3GFX - chains A and B; structure by X-ray diffraction, 2.40 A resolution.

# Chain A (and B)
Protein: Klebsiella pneumoniae BlrP1
Organism: Klebsiella pneumoniae subsp. pneumoniae MGH 78578
Notes: chain B of this document is another copy of the same molecule, construct and numbering; everything in this record applies to it too
UniProt: A6T8V8 (A6T8V8_KLEP7); residues 1-405 here = UniProt positions 1-405
Sequence (413 residues; each row starts with the number of its first residue; numbers below 1 keep their minus sign (Ile-7 is residue -7)):
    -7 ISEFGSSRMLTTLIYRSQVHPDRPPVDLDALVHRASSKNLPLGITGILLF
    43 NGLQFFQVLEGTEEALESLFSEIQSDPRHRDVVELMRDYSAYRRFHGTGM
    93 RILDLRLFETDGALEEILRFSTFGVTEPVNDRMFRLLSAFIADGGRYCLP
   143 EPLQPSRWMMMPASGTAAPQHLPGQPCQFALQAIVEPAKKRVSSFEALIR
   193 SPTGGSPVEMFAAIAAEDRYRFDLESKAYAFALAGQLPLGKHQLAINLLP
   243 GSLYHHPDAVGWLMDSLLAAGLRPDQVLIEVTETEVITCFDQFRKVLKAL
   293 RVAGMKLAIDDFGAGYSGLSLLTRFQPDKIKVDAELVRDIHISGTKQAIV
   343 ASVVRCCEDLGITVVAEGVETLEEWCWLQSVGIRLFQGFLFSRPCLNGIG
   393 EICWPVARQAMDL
Unresolved in the structure: -7 to 0, 115-119, 156-157, 400-405 (chain B: -7 to 0, 154-159, 401-405)
Construct notes: expression tag (-7 to 0)
Ion coordination: Ca2+: Glu188, Asn239, Glu272, Asp302 (together with c-di-GMP)
Residues lining bound ligands:
  - c-di-GMP (C2E; 9,9'-[(2R,3R,3aS,5S,7aR,9R,10R,10aS,12S,14aR)-3,5,10,12-tetrahydroxy-5,12-dioxidooctahydro-2H,7H-difuro[3,2-d:3',2'-j][1,3,7,9,2,8]tetraoxadiphosphacyclododecine-2,9-diyl]bis(2-amino-1,9-dihydro-6H-purin-6-one)): Phe171, Gln174, Glu188, Ala189, Leu190, Ile191, Arg192, Pro199, Phe203, Asp215, Lys219, Asn239, Leu241, Glu272, Asp302, Asp303, Glu359, Gly360, Val361, Glu362, Gly380, Phe381, Pro386
  - FMN (flavin mononucleotide): Tyr7, Leu23, Arg26, Ala27, Lys30, Asn31, Leu40, Phe47, Gln49, Leu51, Leu61, Glu64, Ile65, Asp68, Arg70, His71, Met92

# How chain A and chain B interact
Pairs across the interface - 99 pairs, chain A then chain B:
  Met1(A) - Lys290(B)
  Met1(A) - Val294(B)  hydrophobic
  Asp80(A) - Arg293(B)  salt bridge
  Tyr81(A) - Lys290(B)
  Tyr81(A) - Arg293(B)
  Tyr81(A) - Val294(B)  hydrophobic
  Ala83(A) - Arg293(B)
  Ala83(A) - Val294(B)
  Ala83(A) - Gly296(B)
  Asn122(A) - Lys298(B)  hydrogen bond (backbone-side chain)
  Arg124(A) - Gln318(B)  hydrogen bond
  Arg124(A) - Leu352(B)  hydrogen bond (side chain-backbone)
  Arg124(A) - Gly353(B)
  Arg127(A) - Asp320(B)  hydrogen bond (side chain-backbone)
  Arg127(A) - Gly353(B)  hydrogen bond (side chain-backbone)
  Arg127(A) - Thr355(B)  hydrogen bond
  Leu128(A) - Asp351(B)
  Leu128(A) - Leu352(B)
  Leu128(A) - Gly353(B)
  Arg138(A) - Arg347(B)
  Arg138(A) - Glu350(B)  salt bridge
  Arg138(A) - Asp351(B)  salt bridge
  Tyr139(A) - Asp351(B)  hydrogen bond
  Lys233(A) - Val117(B)
  Lys233(A) - Thr118(B)
  Gln235(A) - Asn122(B)
  Arg265(A) - Val117(B)
  Asp267(A) - Gly116(B)
  Asp267(A) - Val117(B)  hydrogen bond (side chain-backbone)
  Ile279(A) - Tyr308(B)  hydrophobic
  Lys290(A) - Met1(B)  hydrogen bond
  Lys290(A) - Tyr81(B)
  Arg293(A) - Asp80(B)  salt bridge
  Arg293(A) - Tyr81(B)
  Arg293(A) - Ser82(B)
  Arg293(A) - Ala83(B)
  Val294(A) - Met1(B)  hydrophobic
  Val294(A) - Tyr81(B)  hydrophobic
  Val294(A) - Ala83(B)
  Ala295(A) - Ala83(B)
  Gly296(A) - Ala83(B)
  Lys298(A) - Asn122(B)
  Gly305(A) - Ser312(B)  hydrogen bond (backbone-side chain)
  Gly307(A) - Ile279(B)
  Tyr308(A) - Glu275(B)
  Tyr308(A) - Phe282(B)  hydrophobic
  Tyr308(A) - Ser309(B)
  Tyr308(A) - Gly310(B)  hydrogen bond (backbone-backbone)
  Tyr308(A) - Ser312(B)
  Tyr308(A) - Leu313(B)
  Tyr308(A) - Arg316(B)  hydrogen bond
  Ser309(A) - Tyr308(B)
  Ser309(A) - Ser309(B)
  Gly310(A) - Ser309(B)
  Leu311(A) - Phe304(B)  hydrophobic
  Leu311(A) - Ser309(B)  hydrogen bond (backbone-backbone)
  Leu311(A) - Gly310(B)
  Leu311(A) - Leu311(B)  hydrophobic
  Leu311(A) - Ile341(B)  hydrophobic
  Leu311(A) - Val345(B)  hydrophobic
  Ser312(A) - Gly305(B)
  Ser312(A) - Gly307(B)  hydrogen bond (side chain-backbone)
  Ser312(A) - Ser309(B)  hydrogen bond (backbone-backbone)
  Leu314(A) - Thr337(B)
  Thr315(A) - Leu328(B)
  Thr315(A) - Ile341(B)
  Gln318(A) - Arg124(B)
  Gln318(A) - Thr337(B)
  Asp320(A) - Arg127(B)  hydrogen bond (backbone-side chain)
  Leu328(A) - Thr315(B)
  Thr337(A) - Leu314(B)
  Thr337(A) - Thr315(B)
  Thr337(A) - Gln318(B)
  Thr337(A) - Leu352(B)
  Ala340(A) - Cys348(B)
  Ala340(A) - Asp351(B)
  Ala340(A) - Leu352(B)  hydrophobic
  Ile341(A) - Leu311(B)
  Ile341(A) - Thr315(B)
  Ser344(A) - Ser344(B)  hydrogen bond (side chain-backbone)
  Ser344(A) - Cys348(B)  hydrogen bond (side chain-backbone)
  Arg347(A) - Arg138(B)
  Cys348(A) - Ala340(B)
  Cys348(A) - Ile341(B)  hydrophobic
  Cys348(A) - Ser344(B)
  Glu350(A) - Arg138(B)  salt bridge
  Asp351(A) - Leu128(B)
  Asp351(A) - Arg138(B)  salt bridge
  Asp351(A) - Tyr139(B)  hydrogen bond
  Asp351(A) - Ala340(B)
  Leu352(A) - Arg124(B)  hydrogen bond (backbone-side chain)
  Leu352(A) - Leu128(B)
  Leu352(A) - Gly336(B)
  Leu352(A) - Thr337(B)
  Leu352(A) - Ala340(B)  hydrophobic
  Gly353(A) - Arg124(B)
  Gly353(A) - Arg127(B)  hydrogen bond (backbone-side chain)
  Gly353(A) - Leu128(B)
  Thr355(A) - Arg127(B)  hydrogen bond
Also at the interface, not in a pair above, chain A (54 interface residues in all): Ser82, Ala131, Ser185, His234, Gln268, Pro319, Gly336, Lys338, Val345, Ile354
Also at the interface, not in a pair above, chain B (55 interface residues in all): Glu119, Ala131, Gln235, Ala295, Ile354

# In short
The interface between chain A and chain B involves 54 residues on one side and 55 on the other, with 22
hydrogen bonds and 6 salt bridges. Polar contacts include Asp80(A)-Arg293(B), Arg138(A)-Glu350(B) and
Arg138(A)-Asp351(B). Ligands of chain A: flavin mononucleotide and c-di-GMP.
Both chains are Klebsiella pneumoniae BlrP1 (Klebsiella pneumoniae subsp. pneumoniae MGH 78578). Entry 3GFX
(Klebsiella pneumoniae BlrP1 pH 4.5 calcium/cy-diGMP complex) was determined by X-ray diffraction (same
publication as 3GFY, 3GFZ, 3GG0 and 3GG1).
